2RS1 - chains 3 and 4 of the 4 polymer chains in the assembly; structure by X-ray diffraction, 3.00 A resolution.

== Chain 3 ==
Molecule: Human rhinovirus 14 coat protein (subunit VP3)
From: Human rhinovirus
UniProt: P03303 (POLG_HRV14); residues 1-236 here correspond to UniProt positions 331-566 (UniProt number = residue number + 330)
Amino-acid sequence (236 residues; row label = number of the first residue in the row):
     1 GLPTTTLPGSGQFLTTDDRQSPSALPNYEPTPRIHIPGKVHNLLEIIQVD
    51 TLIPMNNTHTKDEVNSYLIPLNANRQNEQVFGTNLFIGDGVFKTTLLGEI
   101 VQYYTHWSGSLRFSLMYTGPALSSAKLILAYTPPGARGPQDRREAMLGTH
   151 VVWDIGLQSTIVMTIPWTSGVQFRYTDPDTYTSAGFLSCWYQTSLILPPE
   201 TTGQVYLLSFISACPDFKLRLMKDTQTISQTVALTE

== Chain 4 ==
Molecule: Human rhinovirus 14 coat protein (subunit VP4)
From: Human rhinovirus sp
UniProt: P03303 (POLG_HRV14); residues 1-68 here = UniProt positions 1-68
Amino-acid sequence (68 residues; each row starts with the number of its first residue):
     1 GAQVSTQKSGSHENQNILTNGSNQTFTVINYYKDAASTSSAGQSLSMDPS
    51 KFTEPVKDLMLKGAPALN
Not modelled in the structure: 1-28

== How chain 3 and chain 4 interact ==
Pairs across the interface (32; chain 3 residue first):
  Asp18(3) with Ser39(4); Ser40(4), hydrogen bond (side chain-backbone)
  Arg19(3) with Ser39(4)
  Gln20(3) with Ile29(4); Asn30(4), hydrogen bond; Tyr31(4); Tyr32(4); Ser37(4)
  Ser21(3) with Tyr32(4); Ser37(4), hydrogen bond (backbone-side chain)
  Pro22(3) with Tyr32(4)
  Ser23(3) with Asp34(4); Ser37(4)
  Pro26(3) with Asp34(4)
  Asn27(3) with Asp34(4), hydrogen bond (backbone-side chain)
  Gly38(3) with Phe52(4)
  Lys39(3) with Lys51(4), hydrogen bond (backbone-side chain); Phe52(4)
  Val40(3) with Phe52(4), hydrophobic
  His41(3) with Ser44(4); Ser46(4); Met47(4)
  Asn42(3) with Met47(4)
  Glu45(3) with Met47(4); Asp48(4), hydrogen bond (side chain-backbone); Pro49(4)
  Gln48(3) with Thr53(4)
  Val49(3) with Phe52(4), hydrophobic; Thr53(4)
  Gln158(3) with Pro65(4); Ala66(4), hydrogen bond (side chain-backbone); Leu67(4), hydrogen bond (side chain-backbone)
Other interface residues (no listed pair), chain 3 (20 interface residues in all): Leu25, Leu44, Leu157
Other interface residues (no listed pair), chain 4 (21 interface residues in all): Thr38, Gln43

== Overview ==
The interface between chain 3 and chain 4 involves 20 residues on one side and 21 on the other, with 8
hydrogen bonds. Polar contacts include Asp18(3)-Ser40(4), Gln20(3)-Asn30(4) and Ser21(3)-Ser37(4).
Here chain 3 is Human rhinovirus 14 coat protein (subunit VP3) (Human rhinovirus) and chain 4 is Human
rhinovirus 14 coat protein (subunit VP4) (Human rhinovirus sp). Entry 2RS1 (Structural analysis of antiviral
agents that interact with the capsid of human rhinoviruses) was determined by X-ray diffraction together with
1R08, 2R04, 2R06, 2R07, 2RM2, 2RR1, 2RS3 and 2RS5 from the same study.
